5LJ5 - chains V and P of the 45 polymer chains in the assembly; structure by electron microscopy, 10.00 A resolution (very low resolution: no residue pairs are listed; an interface is given only as per-side residue counts).

Chain V:
Molecule: U6 snRNA (small nuclear RNA)
From: Saccharomyces cerevisiae
Sequence (112 nucleotides; row label = number of the first residue in the row):
     1 GUUCGCGAAG UAACCCUUCG UGGACAUUUG GUCAAUUUGA AACAAUACAG AGAUGAUCAG
    61 CAGUUCCCCU GCAUAAGGAU GAACCGUUUU ACAAAGAGAU UUAUUUCGUU UU
Unresolved in the structure: 11-15, 103-112
Metal / ion sites: Mg2+ site 1: G60, G78 (shared with 1 residue of chain E); Mg2+ site 2 near U80 (its only coordinating residue here)

Chain P:
Molecule: CWC15
From: Saccharomyces cerevisiae
UniProt: A0A162GIZ3 (A0A162GIZ3_YEASX); residue numbers follow UniProt; this construct covers 1-175
Sequence (175 residues; each row starts with the number of its first residue):
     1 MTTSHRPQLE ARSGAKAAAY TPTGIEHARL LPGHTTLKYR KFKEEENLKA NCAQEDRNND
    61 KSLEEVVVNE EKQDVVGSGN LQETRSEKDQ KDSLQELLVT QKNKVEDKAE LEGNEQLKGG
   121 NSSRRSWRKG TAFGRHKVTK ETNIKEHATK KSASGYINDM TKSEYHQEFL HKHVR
Unresolved in the structure: 1-6, 43-175

How chain V and chain P interact:
At this resolution (10 A) residue pairs are not listed: 12 residues of chain V and 14 of chain P lie at the interface.

In short:
Chain V and chain P form an interface of 12 and 14 residues respectively. G60(V) and G78(V) form the Mg2+ site
1.
Here chain V is U6 snRNA (small nuclear RNA) and chain P is CWC15, both from Saccharomyces cerevisiae. Entry
5LJ5 (Overall structure of the yeast spliceosome immediately after branching) was determined by electron
microscopy together with 5LJ3 from the same study.
